1OB5 - chains A and B of the 6 polymer chains in the assembly; structure by X-ray diffraction, 3.10 A resolution.

== Chain A ==
Protein: Elongation factor tu
Organism: Thermus aquaticus
Notes: EC 3.6.1.48
Reference sequence: Q01698 (EFTU_THEAQ); residues 1-405 here = UniProt positions 1-405
Sequence (405 residues; row label = number of the first residue in the row):
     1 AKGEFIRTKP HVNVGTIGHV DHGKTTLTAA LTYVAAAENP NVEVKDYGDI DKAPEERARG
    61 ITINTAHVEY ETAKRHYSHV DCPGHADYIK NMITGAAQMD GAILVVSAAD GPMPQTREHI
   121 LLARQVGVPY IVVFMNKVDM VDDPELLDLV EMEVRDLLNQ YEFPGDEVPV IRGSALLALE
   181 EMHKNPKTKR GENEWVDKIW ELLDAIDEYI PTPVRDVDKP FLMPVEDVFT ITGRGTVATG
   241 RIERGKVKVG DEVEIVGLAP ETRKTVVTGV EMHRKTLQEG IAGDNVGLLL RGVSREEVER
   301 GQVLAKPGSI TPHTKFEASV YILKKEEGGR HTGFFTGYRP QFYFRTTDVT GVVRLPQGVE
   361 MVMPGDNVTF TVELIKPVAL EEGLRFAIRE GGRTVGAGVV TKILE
Not modelled in the structure: 1-5
Ion coordination: Mg2+: Thr25, Thr62 (together with GMP-PNP)
Ligand contacts:
  - enacyloxin iia (ENX): Ala97, Arg117, Leu121, Arg124, Gln125, Val126, Gly127, Gln160, Tyr161, Glu162, Leu323, Lys325, Glu326, Glu327, Gly328, Tyr343, Phe344, Arg345, Arg385, Phe386, Ala387, Ala397, Gly398
  - GMP-PNP (GNP; phosphoaminophosphonic acid-guanylate ester): His19, Val20, Asp21, His22, Gly23, Lys24, Thr25, Thr26, Tyr47, Gly60, Ile61, Thr62, Pro83, Gly84, His85, Asn136, Lys137, Asp139, Met140, Ser174, Ala175, Leu176
Curated features (UniProtKB/Swiss-Prot):
  - binding site (Mg(2+)): Thr26

== Chain B ==
Molecule: Transfer-RNA, phe
Organism: Saccharomyces cerevisiae
Sequence (78 nucleotides; numbered 1 to 77 plus 1 insertion-coded residue; the number before each row is that of its first residue):
     1 GCGGAUUUAG CUCAGUUGGG AGAGCGCCAG ACUGAAXAUX UGGAGGUCXU GUGUUCGAUC
    61 CACAGAAUUC GCACCAF
   77A C
Not modelled in the structure: 75
Modified residues: 2MG (2N-methylguanosine-5'-monophosphate) at position 10, H2U (5,6-dihydrouridine-5'-monophosphate) at position 16, H2U (5,6-dihydrouridine-5'-monophosphate) at position 17, M2G (N2-dimethylguanosine-5'-monophosphate) at position 26, OMC (o2'-methylycytidine-5'-monophosphate) at position 32, OMG (o2'-methylguanosine-5'-monophosphate) at position 34, YG (wybutosine) at position 37, PSU (pseudouridine-5'-monophosphate) at position 39, 5MC (5-methylcytidine-5'-monophosphate) at position 40, 7MG (7N-methyl-8-hydroguanosine-5'-monophosphate) at position 46, 5MC (5-methylcytidine-5'-monophosphate) at position 49, 5MU (5-methyluridine 5'-monophosphate) at position 54, PSU (pseudouridine-5'-monophosphate) at position 55, 1MA (6-hydro-1-methyladenosine-5'-monophosphate) at position 58; Phe77 (phenylalaninal; PHA)

== How chain A and chain B interact ==
Pairs across the interface - 63 pairs, chain A then chain B:
  Lys52(A) - C74(B)  hydrogen bond to the sugar
  Lys52(A) - C77A(B)  phosphate contact
  Pro54(A) - A73(B)  sugar contact
  Pro54(A) - C74(B)  phosphate contact
  Glu55(A) - C2(B)  hydrogen bond to the sugar
  Ile63(A) - G1(B)  sugar contact
  Ile63(A) - C2(B)  sugar contact
  Asn64(A) - G1(B)  hydrogen bond to the sugar
  His67(A) - Phe77(B)
  Tyr88(A) - C2(B)  phosphate contact
  Tyr88(A) - G3(B)  hydrogen bond to the phosphate
  Lys90(A) - G65(B)  salt bridge to the phosphate
  Asn91(A) - G1(B)  hydrogen bond to the phosphate
  Asn91(A) - C2(B)  hydrogen bond to the phosphate
  Phe229(A) - C77A(B)  sugar contact
  Thr230(A) - C77A(B)  hydrogen bond to the sugar
  Ile231(A) - A76(B)  base contact
  Ile231(A) - C77A(B)  hydrogen bond to the sugar
  Arg234(A) - A76(B)  hydrogen bond to the base
  Val237(A) - A76(B)  base contact
  Thr239(A) - Phe77(B)
  Gly269(A) - A76(B)  base contact
  Val270(A) - A76(B)  base contact
  Glu271(A) - A76(B)  hydrogen bond to the sugar
  Glu271(A) - Phe77(B)
  Met272(A) - A76(B)  sugar contact
  Met272(A) - Phe77(B)
  His273(A) - Phe77(B)  hydrogen bond (backbone-backbone)
  Arg274(A) - A76(B)  salt bridge to the phosphate
  Arg274(A) - Phe77(B)
  Asn285(A) - Phe77(B)
  Val286(A) - Phe77(B)
  Gly287(A) - A76(B)  base contact
  Gly287(A) - Phe77(B)
  Leu289(A) - A76(B)  base contact
  Arg295(A) - A73(B)  base contact
  Arg295(A) - C74(B)  hydrogen bond to the base
  Arg295(A) - C77A(B)  hydrogen bond to the base
  Arg300(A) - G1(B)  salt bridge to the phosphate
  Arg330(A) - U52(B)  hydrogen bond to the phosphate
  Arg330(A) - G53(B)  salt bridge to the phosphate
  His331(A) - G53(B)  hydrogen bond to the phosphate
  His331(A) - 5MU_54(B)  salt bridge to the phosphate
  Thr332(A) - G53(B)  hydrogen bond to the phosphate
  Thr332(A) - 5MU_54(B)  phosphate contact
  Gly333(A) - G53(B)  phosphate contact
  Gly337(A) - G51(B)  sugar contact
  Tyr338(A) - G51(B)  sugar contact
  Tyr338(A) - U52(B)  sugar contact
  Arg339(A) - U50(B)  hydrogen bond to the sugar
  Arg339(A) - G51(B)  hydrogen bond to the sugar
  Gln341(A) - A64(B)  hydrogen bond to the sugar
  Gln341(A) - G65(B)  phosphate contact
  Asp348(A) - G65(B)  phosphate contact
  Thr350(A) - G65(B)  hydrogen bond to the sugar
  Lys376(A) - A67(B)  phosphate contact
  Glu390(A) - G51(B)  hydrogen bond to the base
  Glu390(A) - U52(B)  sugar contact
  Glu390(A) - A64(B)  hydrogen bond to the sugar
  Gly391(A) - C63(B)  hydrogen bond to the sugar
  Gly391(A) - A64(B)  hydrogen bond to the sugar
  Gly392(A) - C63(B)  hydrogen bond to the sugar
  Gly392(A) - A64(B)  hydrogen bond to the phosphate
Interface residues without a listed pair, chain A (47 interface residues in all): Ala53, Leu288, Phe335, Thr336, Tyr343, Ile375
Interface residues without a listed pair, chain B (18 interface residues in all): A66

== In short ==
The interface between chain A and chain B involves 47 residues on one side and 18 on the other, with 26
hydrogen bonds and 5 salt bridges. Polar contacts include Arg234(A)-A76(B), Arg295(A)-C74(B) and
Arg295(A)-C77A(B). Bound to chain A: GMP-PNP and enacyloxin iia.
Here chain A is Elongation factor tu (Thermus aquaticus) and chain B is Transfer-RNA, phe (Saccharomyces
cerevisiae). Entry 1OB5 (T. aquaticus elongation factor EF-Tu complexed with the antibiotic enacyloxin IIa, a
GTP analog, and Phe-tRNA) was determined by X-ray diffraction together with 2BVN from the same study.
